Entry 5C2W (X-ray diffraction, 3.20 A resolution); this record covers chains E and F of the 6 polymer chains in the assembly.

[Chain E]
Molecule: Hydrazine synthase beta subunit
Organism: Candidatus Kuenenia stuttgartiensis
UniProt: Q1Q0T4 (Q1Q0T4_9BACT); residue numbers follow UniProt; this construct covers 35-386
Sequence (352 residues; row label = number of the first residue in the row):
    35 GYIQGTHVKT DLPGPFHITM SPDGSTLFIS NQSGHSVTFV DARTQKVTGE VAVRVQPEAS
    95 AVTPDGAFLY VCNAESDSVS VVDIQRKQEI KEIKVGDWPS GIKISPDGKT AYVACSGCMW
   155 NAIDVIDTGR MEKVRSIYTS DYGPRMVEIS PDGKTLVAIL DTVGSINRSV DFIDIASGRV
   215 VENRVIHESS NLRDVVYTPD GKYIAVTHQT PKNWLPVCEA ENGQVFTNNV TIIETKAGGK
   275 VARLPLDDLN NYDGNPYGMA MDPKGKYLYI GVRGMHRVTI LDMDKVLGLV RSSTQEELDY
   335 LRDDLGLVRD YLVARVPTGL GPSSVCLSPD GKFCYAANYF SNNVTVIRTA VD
Bound ions: Ca2+: D111, D131; Mg2+ near E253 (its only coordinating residue here)
Residues lining bound ligands:
  - trimethyl glycine (BET): H221, E222, R277, D333, R336
  - xenon (XE): R311, R349, V350, P351

[Chain F]
Molecule: Hypothetical (Di heme) protein
Organism: Candidatus Kuenenia stuttgartiensis
UniProt: Q1Q0T3 (Q1Q0T3_9BACT); residue numbers follow UniProt; this construct covers 40-353
Sequence (314 residues; each row starts with the number of its first residue):
    40 GQPRVISTIQ TGATWEPLGR EEPLTVPEVH FRVKHSPFKS ELVRYGQFQF NDAAWSLQGS
   100 YSCASCHYER GQTTGLIWDL GDEGWGSWKN TKYIRGGRYL PPFRHEGFTG HPDEIVGATS
   160 SLDRVCGRDP GFVFRSENFS PMRLEALICY IRALEFTGSP FRNADGSLTE AQKRGQKIFE
   220 DPKVGCLECH PGDPMDPRAL FSDAQTHDVG TGRVGVNGFR STPGKVFNIS ALEAGEDPYG
   280 VESNTPIIGL DLVKEFDTPT LRDIYASGTY FHDGGARTLM DTINNTVNDK DMHGRTSHLK
   340 QQELQDLVEY LKAL
Curated features (UniProtKB/Swiss-Prot):
  - binding site (heme c): C102, C105, H106, C165, C225, C228, H229, H332
  - binding site (Ca(2+)): D118, L119, E122, G123, S126, N129, L139, P141, D296, S306, G307, T308
Covalent attachments: heme c (HEC) linked to C102, C105, C165, C225
Bound ions: heme c Fe site 1 near H106 (its only coordinating residue here); Ca2+ site 1: D118, L119, E122, G123, S126; Ca2+ site 2: N129, S306, T308; Ca2+ site 3: L139, P141, D296; heme c Fe site 2: H229, H332
Residues lining bound ligands:
  - heme c (HEC), molecule 1: Y100, S101, H106, W117, L119, K128, N129, T130, K131, Y132, I133, F142, R143, H144, L161, V164, D168, V172, F173, F178, L186, I190
  - heme c (HEC), molecule 2: F218, V223, G224, E227, C228, H229, H246, V248, T250, F295, D296, T297, P298, L300, I303, Y309, F310, H311, L318, T321, I322, M331, H332, G333, T335, L346, L350
Reported in the primary citation:
  - catalytic residues: D168 (proposed by the authors, not directly observed)

[How chain E and chain F interact]
Contacting residue pairs (134):
  I37(E) - R83(F)
  I37(E) - Q86(F)
  Q38(E) - E108(F)
  Q38(E) - R109(F)
  G39(E) - R134(F)
  G39(E) - L193(F)
  G39(E) - E194(F)  hydrogen bond (backbone-backbone)
  T40(E) - A192(F)
  T40(E) - L193(F)
  H41(E) - A192(F)
  H41(E) - E194(F)  salt bridge
  V42(E) - F77(F)  hydrophobic
  V42(E) - S79(F)
  V42(E) - V82(F)  hydrophobic
  L46(E) - A52(F)  hydrophobic
  L46(E) - R83(F)
  P47(E) - G51(F)
  S67(E) - R83(F)
  D131(E) - P199(F)
  W132(E) - R109(F)
  S134(E) - R109(F)
  S150(E) - R109(F)
  C152(E) - Y107(F)  hydrogen bond
  C152(E) - A305(F)  hydrophobic
  M153(E) - F200(F)  hydrophobic
  M153(E) - Y304(F)
  M153(E) - K351(F)
  R179(E) - E108(F)  salt bridge
  V197(E) - Y107(F)
  V197(E) - T112(F)
  V197(E) - T113(F)
  V197(E) - G114(F)
  V197(E) - G307(F)
  G198(E) - T113(F)  hydrogen bond (backbone-backbone)
  G198(E) - G114(F)
  G198(E) - N283(F)
  G198(E) - T308(F)
  S199(E) - N283(F)
  I200(E) - V280(F)
  I200(E) - S282(F)
  I200(E) - N283(F)  hydrogen bond (backbone-side chain)
  N201(E) - E281(F)  hydrogen bond (side chain-backbone)
  N201(E) - N283(F)  hydrogen bond
  R202(E) - T113(F)  hydrogen bond (side chain-backbone)
  N225(E) - S104(F)  hydrogen bond (side chain-backbone)
  N225(E) - T113(F)
  R227(E) - E108(F)  salt bridge
  Q243(E) - S99(F)
  Q243(E) - S104(F)  hydrogen bond
  P245(E) - W117(F)  hydrophobic
  K246(E) - W117(F)
  N247(E) - I116(F)
  N247(E) - W127(F)
  W248(E) - W127(F)
  W248(E) - G279(F)
  W248(E) - V280(F)  hydrogen bond (side chain-backbone)
  W248(E) - S282(F)
  W248(E) - P285(F)  hydrophobic
  P250(E) - D118(F)
  P250(E) - W124(F)  hydrophobic
  V251(E) - D118(F)  hydrogen bond (backbone-backbone)
  V251(E) - W124(F)
  V251(E) - V172(F)
  V251(E) - R174(F)
  C252(E) - W124(F)  hydrophobic
  C252(E) - R174(F)  hydrogen bond (backbone-side chain)
  E253(E) - R174(F)
  A254(E) - L96(F)  hydrophobic
  A254(E) - Q97(F)
  A254(E) - F173(F)
  A254(E) - R174(F)
  E255(E) - L96(F)
  E255(E) - Q97(F)
  V259(E) - Y100(F)  hydrophobic
  V259(E) - W117(F)  hydrophobic
  F260(E) - S99(F)  hydrogen bond (backbone-side chain)
  F260(E) - Y100(F)  hydrophobic
  F260(E) - S104(F)
  F260(E) - L115(F)  hydrophobic
  F260(E) - W117(F)  hydrophobic
  N262(E) - S99(F)  hydrogen bond (side chain-backbone)
  N284(E) - Q97(F)  hydrogen bond
  Y286(E) - Q97(F)  hydrogen bond (backbone-backbone)
  Y286(E) - G98(F)
  Y286(E) - S99(F)
  G288(E) - A92(F)
  G288(E) - G98(F)
  G288(E) - S99(F)
  N289(E) - S101(F)  hydrogen bond
  N289(E) - S104(F)  hydrogen bond
  Y291(E) - E108(F)  hydrogen bond
  R307(E) - N90(F)  hydrogen bond
  G308(E) - N90(F)
  G308(E) - D91(F)
  G308(E) - A92(F)  hydrogen bond (backbone-backbone)
  G308(E) - A93(F)  hydrogen bond (backbone-backbone)
  M309(E) - A92(F)
  M309(E) - A93(F)  hydrophobic
  M309(E) - G98(F)
  H310(E) - F87(F)
  H310(E) - D91(F)  salt bridge
  I314(E) - P42(F)  hydrophobic
  V350(E) - P42(F)  hydrophobic
  V350(E) - V44(F)  hydrophobic
  P351(E) - V44(F)
  L354(E) - P56(F)
  L354(E) - F87(F)  hydrophobic
  Y373(E) - R83(F)  hydrogen bond (backbone-side chain)
  Y373(E) - Q86(F)  hydrogen bond
  F374(E) - W54(F)
  F374(E) - R83(F)  hydrogen bond (backbone-side chain)
  F374(E) - Q86(F)
  F374(E) - F87(F)
  S375(E) - Q49(F)  hydrogen bond (backbone-side chain)
  N376(E) - Q49(F)  hydrogen bond (backbone-side chain)
  N376(E) - T50(F)  hydrogen bond (backbone-side chain)
  N376(E) - G51(F)  hydrogen bond (backbone-backbone)
  N376(E) - A52(F)
  N376(E) - W54(F)
  N376(E) - R83(F)  hydrogen bond
  N377(E) - T47(F)
  N377(E) - I48(F)
  N377(E) - Q49(F)
  N377(E) - T50(F)
  V378(E) - T47(F)
  V378(E) - I48(F)  hydrogen bond (backbone-backbone)
  V380(E) - V44(F)
  V380(E) - I45(F)  hydrogen bond (backbone-backbone)
  V380(E) - S46(F)  hydrogen bond (backbone-backbone)
  V380(E) - I48(F)  hydrophobic
  I381(E) - R43(F)
  R382(E) - P42(F)
  R382(E) - R43(F)  hydrogen bond (backbone-backbone)
  A384(E) - G40(F)
Other interface residues (no listed pair), chain E (80 interface residues in all): T44, G48, P49, T72, Q79, V81, E92, W154, E222, S224, N256, L283, N285, D287, V347, A348, T379, T383, D386
Other interface residues (no listed pair), chain F (70 interface residues in all): Q41, A103, C105, Q111, L119, Y189, T284

[Overview]
Chain E and chain F form an interface of 80 and 70 residues respectively, with 34 hydrogen bonds and 4 salt
bridges. Polar pairs include H41(E)-E194(F), R179(E)-E108(F) and R227(E)-E108(F). Ligands of chain E: xenon
and trimethyl glycine. Covalently linked heme c: at C102(F) and C225(F). The paper reports the catalytic
residue D168(F).
Chain E is Hydrazine synthase beta subunit and chain F is Hypothetical (Di heme) protein, both from Candidatus
Kuenenia stuttgartiensis; the structure, Kuenenia stuttgartiensis Hydrazine Synthase Pressurized with 20 bar
Xenon, was determined by X-ray diffraction, deposited together with 5C2V.
